3HVH - chain A; structure by X-ray diffraction, 1.30 A resolution.

Chain A:
Protein: Catechol O-methyltransferase
Organism: Rattus norvegicus
Notes: EC 2.1.1.6; fragment: soluble form
UniProt: P22734 (COMT_RAT); numbering as in UniProt (aligned over 44-264)
Amino-acid sequence (221 residues; row label = number of the first residue in the row):
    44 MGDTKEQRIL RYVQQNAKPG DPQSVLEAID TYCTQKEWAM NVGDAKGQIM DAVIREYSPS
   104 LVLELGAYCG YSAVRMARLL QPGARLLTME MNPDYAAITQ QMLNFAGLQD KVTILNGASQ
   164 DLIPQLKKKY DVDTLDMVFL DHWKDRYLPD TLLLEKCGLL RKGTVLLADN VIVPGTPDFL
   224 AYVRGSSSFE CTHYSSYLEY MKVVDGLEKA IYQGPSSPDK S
Disordered / not traced: 44-45, 259-264
Metal / ion sites: Mg2+: Asp-184, Asp-212, Asn-213 (together with 542)
Small-molecule neighbours:
  - 542 (N-[(E)-3-[(2R,3S,4R,5R)-3,4-dihydroxy-5-(6-methylaminopurin-9-yl)oxolan-2-yl]prop-2-enyl]-5-(4-fluorophenyl)-2,3-dihydroxy-benzamide): Trp-81, Met-83, Lys-89, Gly-109, Tyr-111, Met-132, Glu-133, Met-134, Asn-135, Tyr-138, Gly-160, Ala-161, Ser-162, Gln-163, Asp-184, His-185, Trp-186, Lys-187, Arg-189, Asp-212, Asn-213, Val-216, Pro-217, Leu-241, Glu-242
  - 3-cyclohexyl-1-propylsulfonic acid (CXS), molecule 1: Lys-48, Trp-81, Leu-241, Met-244
  - 3-cyclohexyl-1-propylsulfonic acid (CXS), molecule 2: Leu-195, Glu-198, Tyr-225, Ser-229, Ser-231, Phe-232, Tyr-255, Pro-258

Overview:
Bound to chain A: compound 542 and 3-cyclohexyl-1-propylsulfonic acid. Asp-184, Asp-212 and Asn-213 form the
Mg2+ site.
Chain A is Catechol O-methyltransferase (Rattus norvegicus); the structure, Rat catechol O-methyltransferase
in complex with a catechol-type, N6-methyladenine-containing bisubstrate inhibitor, was determined by X-ray
diffraction together with 3HVI, 3HVJ and 3HVK from the same study.
